2WWC - chain A; structure by X-ray diffraction, 1.75 A resolution.

Chain A:
Protein: 1,4-beta-N-acetylmuramidase
From: Streptococcus pneumoniae
Notes: EC 3.2.1.17
Reference sequence: Q9Z4J8 (Q9Z4J8_STRPN); residues 1-468 here correspond to UniProt positions 34-501 (UniProt number = residue number + 33)
Sequence (468 residues; each row starts with the number of its first residue):
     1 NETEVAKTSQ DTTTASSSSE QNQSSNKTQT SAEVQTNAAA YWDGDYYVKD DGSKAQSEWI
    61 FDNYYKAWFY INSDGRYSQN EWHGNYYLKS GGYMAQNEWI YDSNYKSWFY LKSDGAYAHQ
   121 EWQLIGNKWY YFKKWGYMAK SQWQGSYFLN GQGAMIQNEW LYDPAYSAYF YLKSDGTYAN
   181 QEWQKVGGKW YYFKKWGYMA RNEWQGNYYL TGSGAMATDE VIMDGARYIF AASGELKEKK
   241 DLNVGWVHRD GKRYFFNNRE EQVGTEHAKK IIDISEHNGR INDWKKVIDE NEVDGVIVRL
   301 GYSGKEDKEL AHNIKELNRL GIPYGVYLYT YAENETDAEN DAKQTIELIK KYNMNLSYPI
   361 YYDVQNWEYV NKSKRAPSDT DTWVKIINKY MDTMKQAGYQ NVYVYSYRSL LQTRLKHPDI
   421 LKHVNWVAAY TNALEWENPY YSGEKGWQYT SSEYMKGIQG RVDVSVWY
Disordered / not traced: 1-37
Differences from the reference sequence: engineered mutation Gln-365 (Glu398 in Q9Z4J8)
Small-molecule neighbours:
  - choline ion (CHT), molecule 1: Trp-42, Tyr-65, Phe-69, Tyr-77, Gly-91, Tyr-93
  - choline ion (CHT), molecule 2: Trp-59, Trp-68, Tyr-86, Met-94, Asp-114
  - choline ion (CHT), molecule 3: Trp-82, Gly-84, Tyr-105, Phe-109, Tyr-117, Trp-135, Tyr-137
  - choline ion (CHT), molecule 4: Trp-99, Trp-108, Tyr-130, Met-138, Gln-152
  - choline ion (CHT), molecule 5: Trp-122, Trp-129, Tyr-147, Met-155, Asp-175
  - choline ion (CHT), molecule 6: Trp-143, Gly-145, Tyr-166, Phe-170, Tyr-178, Trp-196, Tyr-198
  - choline ion (CHT), molecule 7: Trp-160, Tyr-169, Tyr-191, Met-199, Ser-213
  - choline ion (CHT), molecule 8: Tyr-302, Ser-303, Tyr-331, Tyr-369, Val-370
Reported in the primary citation:
  - mutagenesis - E365Q: abolished catalytic activity (proposed by the authors, not directly observed)

In short:
Ligands of chain A: 8 copies of choline ion. The paper reports that E365Q abolishes catalytic activity.
Chain A is 1,4-beta-N-acetylmuramidase (Streptococcus pneumoniae); the structure, 3D-structure of the modular
autolysin LytC from Streptococcus pneumoniae in complex with synthetic peptidoglycan ligand, was determined by
X-ray diffraction, deposited together with 2WW5 and 2WWD.
